Entry 7Q0B (electron microscopy, 3.00 A resolution); this record covers chains A and C of the 8 polymer chains in the assembly.

Chain A:
Name: Glycogen [starch] synthase, muscle
Organism: Homo sapiens
Notes: EC 2.4.1.11
Reference sequence: P13807 (GYS1_HUMAN); residue numbers follow UniProt; this construct covers 1-737
Sequence (737 residues; each row starts with the number of its first residue):
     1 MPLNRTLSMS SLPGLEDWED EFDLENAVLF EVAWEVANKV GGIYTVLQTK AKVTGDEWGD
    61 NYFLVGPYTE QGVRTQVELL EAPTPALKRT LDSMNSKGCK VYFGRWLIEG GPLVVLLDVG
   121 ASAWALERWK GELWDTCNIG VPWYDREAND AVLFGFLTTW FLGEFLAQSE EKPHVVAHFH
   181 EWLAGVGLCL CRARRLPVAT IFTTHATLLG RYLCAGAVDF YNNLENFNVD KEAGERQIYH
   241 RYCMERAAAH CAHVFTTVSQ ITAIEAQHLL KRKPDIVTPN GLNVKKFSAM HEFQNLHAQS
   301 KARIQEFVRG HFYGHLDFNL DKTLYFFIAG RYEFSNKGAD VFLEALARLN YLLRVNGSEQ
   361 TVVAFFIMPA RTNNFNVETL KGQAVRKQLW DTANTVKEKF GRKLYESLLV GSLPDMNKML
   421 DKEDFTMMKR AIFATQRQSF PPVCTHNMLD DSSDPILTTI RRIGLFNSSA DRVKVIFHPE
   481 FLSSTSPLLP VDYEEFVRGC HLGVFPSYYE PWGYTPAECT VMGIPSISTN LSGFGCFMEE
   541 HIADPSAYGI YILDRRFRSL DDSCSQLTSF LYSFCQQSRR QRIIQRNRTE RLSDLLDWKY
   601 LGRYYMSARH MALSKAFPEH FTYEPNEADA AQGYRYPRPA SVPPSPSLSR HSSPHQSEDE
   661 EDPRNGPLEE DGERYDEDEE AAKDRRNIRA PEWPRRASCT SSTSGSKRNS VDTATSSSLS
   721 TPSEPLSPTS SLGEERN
Unresolved in the structure: 1-12, 290-292, 630-636, 643-737
From the paper describing this entry:
  - higher-order assembly contacts with a neighbouring Glycogen [starch] synthase, muscle; pairs are residue here / residue on that copy: Glu78-Lys429 (salt bridge), Leu107-Arg430 (hydrogen bond)
  - contacts within the chain: Cys137-Cys189, Cys189-Cys251

Chain C:
Name: Glycogen [starch] synthase, muscle
Organism: Homo sapiens
Notes: EC 2.4.1.11
Reference sequence: P13807 (GYS1_HUMAN); residue numbers follow UniProt; this construct covers 1-737
Sequence (737 residues; row label = number of the first residue in the row):
     1 MPLNRTLSMS SLPGLEDWED EFDLENAVLF EVAWEVANKV GGIYTVLQTK AKVTGDEWGD
    61 NYFLVGPYTE QGVRTQVELL EAPTPALKRT LDSMNSKGCK VYFGRWLIEG GPLVVLLDVG
   121 ASAWALERWK GELWDTCNIG VPWYDREAND AVLFGFLTTW FLGEFLAQSE EKPHVVAHFH
   181 EWLAGVGLCL CRARRLPVAT IFTTHATLLG RYLCAGAVDF YNNLENFNVD KEAGERQIYH
   241 RYCMERAAAH CAHVFTTVSQ ITAIEAQHLL KRKPDIVTPN GLNVKKFSAM HEFQNLHAQS
   301 KARIQEFVRG HFYGHLDFNL DKTLYFFIAG RYEFSNKGAD VFLEALARLN YLLRVNGSEQ
   361 TVVAFFIMPA RTNNFNVETL KGQAVRKQLW DTANTVKEKF GRKLYESLLV GSLPDMNKML
   421 DKEDFTMMKR AIFATQRQSF PPVCTHNMLD DSSDPILTTI RRIGLFNSSA DRVKVIFHPE
   481 FLSSTSPLLP VDYEEFVRGC HLGVFPSYYE PWGYTPAECT VMGIPSISTN LSGFGCFMEE
   541 HIADPSAYGI YILDRRFRSL DDSCSQLTSF LYSFCQQSRR QRIIQRNRTE RLSDLLDWKY
   601 LGRYYMSARH MALSKAFPEH FTYEPNEADA AQGYRYPRPA SVPPSPSLSR HSSPHQSEDE
   661 EDPRNGPLEE DGERYDEDEE AAKDRRNIRA PEWPRRASCT SSTSGSKRNS VDTATSSSLS
   721 TPSEPLSPTS SLGEERN
Unresolved in the structure: 1-12, 290-292, 630-636, 646-737
Modified residues: Ser641 (phosphoserine; SEP)
From the paper describing this entry:
  - post-translational modification sites: Ser641
  - contacts within the chain: Arg588-Ser641, Arg591-Ser641

Interface between chain A and chain C:
Contacting residue pairs (12; chain A residue first):
  Phe293(A) - Gln294(C)
  Gln294(A) - Phe293(C)
  Gln294(A) - Gln294(C)
  Gln294(A) - Asn295(C)
  Asn295(A) - Gln294(C)
  Ile584(A) - Arg591(C)
  Arg588(A) - Ser641(C)
  Arg591(A) - Ile584(C)
  Arg591(A) - Ser641(C)
  Pro639(A) - Pro644(C)
  Ala640(A) - Val642(C)  hydrophobic
  Ser641(A) - Val642(C)
Interface residues without a listed pair, chain A (12 interface residues in all): Pro13, Arg580, Asn587
Interface residues without a listed pair, chain C (11 interface residues in all): Pro13, Arg580, Asn587
Interface features reported in the paper:
  - residue pairs: Ser641(C)-Arg591(A)

Overview:
The interface between chain A and chain C involves 12 residues on one side and 11 on the other. The authors
report a contact between Ser641(C) and Arg591(A). The paper reports a modification site at Ser641(C);
higher-order assembly contacts with a neighbouring Glycogen [starch] synthase, muscle through Glu78(A),
Leu107(A) and Lys429(A).
Here chain A is Glycogen [starch] synthase, muscle and chain C is Glycogen [starch] synthase, muscle, both
from Homo sapiens. Entry 7Q0B (Human GYS1-GYG1 complex inhibited state) was determined by electron microscopy,
deposited together with 7Q0S, 7Q12 and 7Q13.
